1LVU - chains A and E of the 6 polymer chains in the assembly; structure by X-ray diffraction, 2.05 A resolution.

Chain A:
Name: Purine nucleoside phosphorylase
From: Bos taurus
Notes: EC 2.4.2.1
UniProt: P55859 (PNPH_BOVIN); residue numbers follow UniProt; this construct covers 1-289
Chain sequence (289 residues; each row starts with the number of its first residue):
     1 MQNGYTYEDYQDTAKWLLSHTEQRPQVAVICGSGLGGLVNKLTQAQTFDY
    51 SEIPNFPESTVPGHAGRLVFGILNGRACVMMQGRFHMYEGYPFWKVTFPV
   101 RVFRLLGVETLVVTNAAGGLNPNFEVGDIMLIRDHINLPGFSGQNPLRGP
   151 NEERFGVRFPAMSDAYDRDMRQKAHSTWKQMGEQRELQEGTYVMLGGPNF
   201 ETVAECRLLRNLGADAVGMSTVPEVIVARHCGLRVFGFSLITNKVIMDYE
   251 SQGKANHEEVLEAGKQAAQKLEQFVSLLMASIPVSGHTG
Not modelled in the structure: 1, 251-261, 285-289
Sequence notes: conflict Q144 (Glu in P55859)
Ion coordination: Ca2+ site 1: E8 (shared with E1008(E) of chain E); Ca2+ site 2: S51, E58 (shared with 1 residue of chain D); Ca2+ site 3: E58 (shared with 2 residues of chain D)
Small-molecule neighbours: 9PP (2,6-diamino-(S)-9-[2-(phosphonomethoxy)propyl]purine): G32, S33, R84, H86, N115, A116, A117, G118, L195, F200, E201, V217, G218, M219, S220, T242, N243, V245

Chain E:
Name: Purine nucleoside phosphorylase
From: Bos taurus
Notes: EC 2.4.2.1
UniProt: P55859 (PNPH_BOVIN); residues 1001-1289 here correspond to UniProt positions 1-289 (UniProt number = residue number - 1000)
Chain sequence (289 residues; numbered 1001 to 1289; the number before each row is that of its first residue):
  1001 MQNGYTYEDYQDTAKWLLSHTEQRPQVAVICGSGLGGLVNKLTQAQTFDY
  1051 SEIPNFPESTVPGHAGRLVFGILNGRACVMMQGRFHMYEGYPFWKVTFPV
  1101 RVFRLLGVETLVVTNAAGGLNPNFEVGDIMLIRDHINLPGFSGQNPLRGP
  1151 NEERFGVRFPAMSDAYDRDMRQKAHSTWKQMGEQRELQEGTYVMLGGPNF
  1201 ETVAECRLLRNLGADAVGMSTVPEVIVARHCGLRVFGFSLITNKVIMDYE
  1251 SQGKANHEEVLEAGKQAAQKLEQFVSLLMASIPVSGHTG
Not modelled in the structure: 1001, 1250-1264, 1285-1289
Sequence notes: conflict Q1144 (Glu144 in P55859)
Ion coordination: Ca2+ site 1: E1008 (shared with E8(A) of chain A); Ca2+ site 2: S1051, E1058 (shared with 1 residue of chain C); Ca2+ site 3: E1058 (shared with 2 residues of chain C)
Small-molecule neighbours: 9PP (2,6-diamino-(S)-9-[2-(phosphonomethoxy)propyl]purine): G1032, S1033, R1084, H1086, T1114, N1115, A1116, A1117, G1118, L1195, F1200, E1201, V1217, G1218, M1219, S1220, T1242, N1243, V1245

Chain A / chain E interface:
Pairs across the interface - 4 pairs, chain A then chain E:
  T6(A) - T1006(E)
  E8(A) - E1008(E)
  E8(A) - R1154(E)  salt bridge
  R154(A) - E1008(E)  salt bridge
Also at the interface, not in a pair above, chain A (4 interface residues in all): Y7
Also at the interface, not in a pair above, chain E (4 interface residues in all): Y1007

Summary:
Chain A and chain E each contribute 4 residues to their interface; the contacts include 2 salt bridges. Among
the polar pairs are E8(A)-R1154(E) and R154(A)-E1008(E). Ligands of chain A: compound 9PP. Ligands of chain E:
compound 9PP. E8(A) and E1008(E) coordinate Ca2+ site 1.
Chain A and chain E are both Purine nucleoside phosphorylase (Bos taurus); the structure, Crystal structure of
calf spleen purine nucleoside phosphorylase in a new space group with full trimer ..., was determined by X-ray
diffraction together with 1LV8 from the same study.
